PDB entry 6H45 | X-ray diffraction, 2.40 A resolution | chain A

== Chain A ==
Name: Queuine tRNA-ribosyltransferase catalytic subunit 1
Source organism: Homo sapiens
Notes: EC 2.4.2.64
Reference sequence: Q9BXR0 (TGT_HUMAN); numbering as in UniProt (aligned over 12-403)
Sequence (393 residues; each row starts with the number of its first residue):
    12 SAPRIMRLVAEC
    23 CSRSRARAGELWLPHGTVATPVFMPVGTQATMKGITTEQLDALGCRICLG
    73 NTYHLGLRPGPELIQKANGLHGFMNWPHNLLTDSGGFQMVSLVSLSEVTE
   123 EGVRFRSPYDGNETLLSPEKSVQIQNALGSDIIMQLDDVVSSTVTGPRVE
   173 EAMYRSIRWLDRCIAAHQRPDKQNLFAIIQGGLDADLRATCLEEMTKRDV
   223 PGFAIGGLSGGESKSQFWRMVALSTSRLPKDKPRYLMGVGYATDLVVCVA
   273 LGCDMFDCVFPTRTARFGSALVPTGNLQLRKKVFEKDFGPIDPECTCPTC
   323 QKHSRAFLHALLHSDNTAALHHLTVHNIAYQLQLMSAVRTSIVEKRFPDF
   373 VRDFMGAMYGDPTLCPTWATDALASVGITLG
Modified / non-standard residues: Cys-23 (cysteinesulfonic acid; OCS)
Ion coordination: K+: Tyr-75, Leu-77, Arg-80, Gly-82, Glu-84; Zn2+: Cys-317, Cys-319, Cys-322, His-348
Ligand contacts: queuine (QEI; 2-amino-5-({[(1S,4S,5R)-4,5-dihydroxycyclopent-2-en-1-yl]amino}methyl)-3,7-dihydro-4H-pyrrolo[2,3-d]pyrimidin-4-one): Phe-109, Asp-159, Val-161, Val-162, Ser-163, Ser-164, Ile-200, Gln-202, Gly-228, Gly-229, Leu-230, Ser-231, Gly-232, Met-259, Gly-260
Reported in the primary citation:
  - binding site for queuine: Phe-109, Asp-159, Val-161, Ser-164, Gly-229, Gly-232, Met-259
  - conformationally variable residues: Ser-231

== In short ==
Ligands of chain A: queuine. Tyr-75, Leu-77, Arg-80, Gly-82 and Glu-84 form the K+ site. The Zn2+ site is
built by Cys-317, Cys-319, Cys-322 and His-348. The paper reports a binding site for queuine at Phe-109,
Asp-159 and Val-161 among others; conformational variability at Ser-231.
Chain A is Queuine tRNA-ribosyltransferase catalytic subunit 1 (Homo sapiens); the structure, crystal
structure of the human TGT catalytic subunit QTRT1 in complex with queuine, was determined by X-ray
diffraction (same publication as 6H42).
